PDB entry 3MMB | X-ray diffraction, 2.30 A resolution | chains A and B of the 4 polymer chains in the assembly

== Chain A ==
Protein: Sulfite reductase, dissimilatory-type subunit alpha
Source organism: Archaeoglobus fulgidus
Notes: EC 1.8.99.3
UniProtKB: Q59109 (DSRA_ARCFU); residues 0-417 here correspond to UniProt positions 1-418 (UniProt number = residue number + 1)
Chain sequence (418 residues; numbered 0 to 417; the number before each row is that of its first residue; numbering starts at 0):
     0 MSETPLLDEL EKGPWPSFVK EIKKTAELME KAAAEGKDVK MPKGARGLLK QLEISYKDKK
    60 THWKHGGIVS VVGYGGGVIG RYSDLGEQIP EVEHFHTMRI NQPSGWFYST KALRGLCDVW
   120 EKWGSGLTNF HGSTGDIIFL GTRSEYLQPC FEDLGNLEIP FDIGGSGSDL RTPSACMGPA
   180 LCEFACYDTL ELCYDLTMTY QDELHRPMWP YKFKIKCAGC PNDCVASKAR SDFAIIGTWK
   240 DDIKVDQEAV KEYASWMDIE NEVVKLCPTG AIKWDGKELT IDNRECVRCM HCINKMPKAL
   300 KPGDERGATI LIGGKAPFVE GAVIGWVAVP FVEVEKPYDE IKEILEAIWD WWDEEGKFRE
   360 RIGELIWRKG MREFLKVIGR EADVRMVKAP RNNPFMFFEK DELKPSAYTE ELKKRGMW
Unresolved in the structure: 0
Ion coordination: 4Fe-4S cluster Fe site 1: Cys175, Cys181, Cys219, Cys223; siroheme Fe near Cys223 (its only coordinating residue here); 4Fe-4S cluster Fe site 2: Cys266, Cys285, Cys288, Cys291
Residues lining bound ligands:
  - hydrosulfuric acid (H2S): Arg98, Arg170, Lys211
  - 4Fe-4S cluster (SF4), molecule 1: Cys175, Met176, Gly177, Cys181, Phe183, Ala184, Ala217, Gly218, Cys219, Asn221, Asp222, Cys223
  - 4Fe-4S cluster (SF4), molecule 2: Ile242, Cys266, Pro267, Thr268, Ile271, Ile280, Cys285, Val286, Arg287, Cys288, Met289, His290, Cys291
  - siroheme (SRM), molecule 1: Ile78, Arg80, Thr96, Arg98, Asn128, Gly131, Ser132, Thr133, Gly134, Asp135, Ile137, Tyr210, Lys211, Lys213, Lys215, Arg229, Lys314, Ala315, Pro316, Phe317, Arg358, Arg360
  - siroheme (SRM), molecule 2: Trp105, Cys175, Met176, Cys181, Glu182, Phe183, Asn221, Asp222, Cys223, Val224, Ala225, Asn293

== Chain B ==
Protein: Sulfite reductase, dissimilatory-type subunit beta
Source organism: Archaeoglobus fulgidus
Notes: EC 1.8.99.3
UniProtKB: Q59110 (DSRB_ARCFU); residues 1-366 here = UniProt positions 1-366
Chain sequence (366 residues; each row starts with the number of its first residue):
     1 MVVEGVKTDF GPPYFRDLLH PVIAKNYGKW KYHEVVKPGV IKRVAESGDV IYVVRFGTPR
    61 LLSIYTVREL CDIADKYSDG YLRWTSRNNV EFFVTDESKI DDLINEVQER VGFPCGGTWD
   121 AVKGEYGLSN IVHTQGWIHC HTPAIDASGI VKAVMDELYE YFTDHKLPAM CRISLACCAN
   181 MCGAVHASDI AIVGIHRTPP IPNDEAIRKT CEIPSTVAAC PTGALKPDMK NKTIKVDVEK
   241 CMYCGNCYTM CPGMPLFDPE NDGAAIMVGG KLSEARRMPE LSKVVVPWVP NEPPRWPTLV
   301 KYVKQILEAW AANANKHERL IEWVDRIGWE RFFELTGLEF TQHLIDDYRI TPYFYSEFRA
   361 STQFKW
Unresolved in the structure: 1-3
Swiss-Prot annotation at these positions:
  - binding site ([4Fe-4S] cluster): Cys140, Cys177, Cys178, Cys182, Cys220, Cys241, Cys244, Cys247
  - binding site (siroheme): Cys182
Disulfide bonds: Cys211-Cys251
Ion coordination: 4Fe-4S cluster Fe site 1: Cys140, Cys178, Cys182; siroheme Fe: Cys182 (together with hydrosulfuric acid); 4Fe-4S cluster Fe site 2: Cys220, Cys241, Cys244, Cys247
Residues lining bound ligands:
  - 4Fe-4S cluster (SF4), molecule 1: Thr134, Gln135, Gly136, Cys140, Thr142, Pro143, Ala176, Cys177, Cys178, Asn180, Met181, Cys182
  - 4Fe-4S cluster (SF4), molecule 2: Pro200, Ala219, Cys220, Pro221, Thr222, Ala224, Leu225, Val236, Cys241, Met242, Tyr243, Cys244, Gly245, Asn246, Cys247, Leu256
  - siroheme (SRM), molecule 1: His33, Val35, Ile41, Arg43, Arg55, Arg83, Thr85, Ser86, Arg87, Asn89, Glu91, Gly117, Thr118, Trp119, Ala121, Tyr126, Ser129, Met170, Arg172, Ala187, Lys271, Leu272, Ser273, Ala275, Arg276, Arg319
  - siroheme (SRM), molecule 2: Arg60, Thr134, Gln135, His139, Cys140, His141, Thr142, Asn180, Cys182, Gly183, Thr249

== Chain A / chain B interface ==
Residue-residue contacts (291; chain A residue first):
  Leu5(A) - Pro294(B)
  Glu8(A) - Pro294(B)
  Glu8(A) - Arg295(B)  hydrogen bond (backbone-side chain)
  Leu9(A) - Gly149(B)
  Leu9(A) - Lys152(B)
  Leu9(A) - Pro294(B)
  Leu9(A) - Arg295(B)
  Lys11(A) - Lys152(B)  hydrogen bond (backbone-side chain)
  Lys11(A) - Asp156(B)
  Lys11(A) - Arg295(B)  hydrogen bond (backbone-side chain)
  Gly12(A) - Lys152(B)  hydrogen bond (backbone-side chain)
  Gly12(A) - Asp156(B)
  Pro13(A) - Asp156(B)
  Pro13(A) - Tyr159(B)  hydrophobic
  Trp14(A) - Gly57(B)
  Trp14(A) - Thr58(B)
  Trp14(A) - Asn130(B)
  Trp14(A) - Lys152(B)  hydrogen bond (backbone-side chain)
  Trp14(A) - Met155(B)  hydrophobic
  Trp14(A) - Asp156(B)  hydrogen bond (backbone-side chain)
  Trp14(A) - Tyr159(B)
  Trp14(A) - Phe162(B)  hydrophobic
  Pro15(A) - Pro59(B)
  Pro15(A) - Gly112(B)
  Pro15(A) - Phe113(B)  hydrophobic
  Pro15(A) - Pro114(B)
  Phe17(A) - Ser148(B)
  Lys19(A) - Val111(B)
  Glu20(A) - Pro59(B)
  Glu20(A) - Leu61(B)
  Glu20(A) - Leu62(B)
  Glu20(A) - Ser63(B)  hydrogen bond (side chain-backbone)
  Glu20(A) - Thr66(B)  hydrogen bond
  Glu20(A) - Phe113(B)
  Lys23(A) - Ser63(B)
  Lys23(A) - Thr66(B)  hydrogen bond
  Lys23(A) - Glu69(B)  salt bridge
  Thr24(A) - Ser63(B)  hydrogen bond
  Leu27(A) - Tyr65(B)  hydrogen bond (backbone-side chain)
  Met28(A) - Tyr65(B)  hydrogen bond (backbone-side chain)
  Leu47(A) - Ile138(B)
  Leu51(A) - Trp137(B)
  Leu51(A) - Ile138(B)
  Ser54(A) - Trp137(B)
  Tyr55(A) - Trp137(B)  hydrophobic
  Tyr55(A) - Asp146(B)  hydrogen bond
  Tyr55(A) - Gly149(B)  hydrogen bond (side chain-backbone)
  Tyr55(A) - Pro293(B)
  Asp57(A) - Pro259(B)
  Lys58(A) - Trp137(B)
  Lys58(A) - Pro259(B)
  Lys58(A) - Glu260(B)  salt bridge
  Lys58(A) - Pro293(B)
  Lys59(A) - Trp137(B)
  Lys59(A) - Pro259(B)
  Thr60(A) - Trp137(B)
  Thr60(A) - Cys140(B)  hydrogen bond (side chain-backbone)
  Thr60(A) - His141(B)
  Thr60(A) - Pro143(B)
  Thr60(A) - Phe257(B)
  Trp62(A) - Trp137(B)  hydrogen bond (side chain-backbone)
  Trp62(A) - Ile138(B)  hydrogen bond (side chain-backbone)
  Trp62(A) - His139(B)
  Trp62(A) - Cys140(B)
  Trp62(A) - His141(B)
  Lys63(A) - His141(B)
  His64(A) - His141(B)
  His64(A) - Tyr248(B)  hydrogen bond (side chain-backbone)
  His64(A) - Thr249(B)  hydrogen bond (side chain-backbone)
  His64(A) - Pro252(B)
  Tyr73(A) - Thr8(B)
  Tyr73(A) - Asp9(B)  hydrogen bond (side chain-backbone)
  Arg80(A) - His139(B)  hydrogen bond (side chain-backbone)
  Arg80(A) - His141(B)  hydrogen bond
  Phe94(A) - His139(B)  hydrogen bond (backbone-side chain)
  Thr96(A) - His139(B)
  Asn100(A) - Pro12(B)
  Gln101(A) - Pro12(B)
  Pro102(A) - Pro13(B)  hydrophobic
  Pro102(A) - Leu18(B)  hydrophobic
  Ser103(A) - Phe15(B)
  Gly104(A) - Arg83(B)  hydrogen bond (backbone-side chain)
  Gly104(A) - Trp84(B)
  Trp105(A) - Arg83(B)
  Trp105(A) - Trp84(B)  hydrogen bond (backbone-backbone)
  Trp105(A) - Ser86(B)
  Phe106(A) - Leu18(B)
  Phe106(A) - Leu19(B)  hydrophobic
  Phe106(A) - Leu82(B)
  Phe106(A) - Arg83(B)
  Phe106(A) - Phe93(B)  hydrophobic
  Tyr107(A) - Leu18(B)
  Tyr107(A) - Tyr81(B)
  Tyr107(A) - Leu82(B)  hydrogen bond (backbone-backbone)
  Tyr107(A) - Trp84(B)  hydrophobic
  Ser108(A) - Leu18(B)
  Ser108(A) - Gly80(B)
  Ser108(A) - Tyr81(B)
  Thr109(A) - Cys71(B)
  Thr109(A) - Ala74(B)
  Thr109(A) - Asp75(B)  hydrogen bond
  Thr109(A) - Gly80(B)  hydrogen bond (backbone-backbone)
  Leu112(A) - Val67(B)  hydrophobic
  Leu112(A) - Cys71(B)  hydrophobic
  Leu112(A) - Leu82(B)  hydrophobic
  Leu112(A) - Trp84(B)  hydrophobic
  Arg113(A) - Cys71(B)  hydrogen bond (side chain-backbone)
  Arg113(A) - Asp72(B)  salt bridge
  Arg113(A) - Asp75(B)  salt bridge
  Cys116(A) - Ile64(B)
  Cys116(A) - Val67(B)  hydrophobic
  Cys116(A) - Arg68(B)
  Asp117(A) - Arg68(B)  salt bridge
  Glu120(A) - Ile64(B)
  Glu120(A) - Tyr65(B)  hydrogen bond
  Glu120(A) - Arg68(B)  salt bridge
  Gly125(A) - Ser63(B)
  Gly125(A) - Ile64(B)  hydrogen bond (backbone-backbone)
  Leu126(A) - Leu62(B)
  Thr127(A) - Arg60(B)
  Thr127(A) - Leu61(B)
  Thr127(A) - Leu62(B)  hydrogen bond (backbone-backbone)
  Thr127(A) - Ile64(B)
  Asn128(A) - Arg60(B)
  Asn128(A) - Leu61(B)
  Asn128(A) - Gln135(B)  hydrogen bond
  Phe129(A) - Arg60(B)  hydrogen bond (backbone-backbone)
  Phe129(A) - Val67(B)  hydrophobic
  Phe129(A) - Trp84(B)
  Phe129(A) - Asn88(B)
  His130(A) - Arg60(B)
  His130(A) - Trp84(B)
  His130(A) - Asn88(B)  hydrogen bond (backbone-side chain)
  Ser132(A) - Cys182(B)  hydrogen bond (side chain-backbone)
  Ser132(A) - Gly183(B)
  Leu139(A) - Leu61(B)  hydrophobic
  Leu139(A) - Gln135(B)
  Leu139(A) - His139(B)
  Gln147(A) - Val6(B)
  Phe150(A) - Val6(B)  hydrophobic
  Phe150(A) - Lys7(B)
  Glu151(A) - Val6(B)
  Gly154(A) - Lys7(B)
  Gly154(A) - Phe10(B)
  Asn155(A) - Lys7(B)  hydrogen bond
  Ile158(A) - Pro13(B)  hydrophobic
  Pro159(A) - Phe10(B)  hydrophobic
  Pro159(A) - Pro13(B)
  Phe160(A) - Phe10(B)
  Phe160(A) - Pro13(B)
  Asp161(A) - Asp9(B)  hydrogen bond (side chain-backbone)
  Asp161(A) - Phe10(B)  hydrogen bond (side chain-backbone)
  Asp161(A) - Gly11(B)  hydrogen bond (side chain-backbone)
  Met176(A) - Arg43(B)
  Met176(A) - Arg83(B)
  Pro178(A) - Tyr27(B)
  Pro178(A) - Gly28(B)  hydrogen bond (backbone-backbone)
  Pro178(A) - Trp30(B)  hydrogen bond (backbone-side chain)
  Ala179(A) - Ile23(B)
  Ala179(A) - Tyr27(B)  hydrophobic
  Ala179(A) - Trp30(B)  hydrogen bond (backbone-side chain)
  Leu180(A) - Ile23(B)  hydrophobic
  Leu180(A) - Trp30(B)
  Leu180(A) - Arg43(B)
  Leu180(A) - Arg83(B)
  Glu182(A) - Trp30(B)
  Glu182(A) - Lys31(B)
  Glu182(A) - Tyr32(B)
  Glu182(A) - His33(B)  salt bridge
  Glu182(A) - Arg43(B)  salt bridge
  Phe183(A) - His33(B)
  Asp187(A) - Arg16(B)  salt bridge
  Asp187(A) - Tyr27(B)  hydrogen bond
  Leu189(A) - Phe15(B)
  Leu189(A) - Tyr27(B)
  Glu190(A) - Tyr14(B)  hydrogen bond
  Glu190(A) - Phe15(B)
  Glu190(A) - Arg16(B)  salt bridge
  Tyr193(A) - Pro12(B)
  Tyr193(A) - Tyr14(B)  hydrophobic
  Thr196(A) - Pro12(B)
  Met197(A) - Phe10(B)
  Gln200(A) - Asp9(B)
  Gln200(A) - Phe10(B)
  Gln200(A) - Gly11(B)  hydrogen bond (side chain-backbone)
  Asp201(A) - Asp9(B)
  His204(A) - Asp9(B)
  Arg205(A) - Thr8(B)
  Arg205(A) - Asp9(B)  salt bridge
  Pro220(A) - Ser273(B)
  Pro220(A) - Glu274(B)
  Pro220(A) - Thr362(B)
  Asn221(A) - Ser273(B)
  Cys223(A) - Ser86(B)  hydrogen bond (backbone-side chain)
  Val224(A) - Ser86(B)
  Ala225(A) - Ala184(B)  hydrophobic
  Ala225(A) - Leu272(B)  hydrophobic
  Lys227(A) - Leu272(B)  hydrogen bond (side chain-backbone)
  Lys227(A) - Glu274(B)  salt bridge
  Lys227(A) - Pro279(B)
  Ala228(A) - His186(B)  hydrogen bond (backbone-side chain)
  Ala228(A) - Leu272(B)  hydrophobic
  Arg229(A) - Ser86(B)
  Ile235(A) - Thr362(B)
  Trp238(A) - Trp366(B)  hydrogen bond (backbone-side chain)
  Lys239(A) - Trp366(B)
  Tyr252(A) - Val122(B)  hydrophobic
  Trp255(A) - Val122(B)  hydrophobic
  Met256(A) - Val122(B)  hydrophobic
  Glu261(A) - Lys316(B)  salt bridge
  Glu261(A) - His317(B)  salt bridge
  Leu265(A) - Arg276(B)
  Leu265(A) - His317(B)
  Pro267(A) - Arg276(B)
  Arg283(A) - Lys365(B)
  Glu284(A) - Lys365(B)  salt bridge
  Cys285(A) - Phe364(B)
  Cys285(A) - Lys365(B)
  Val286(A) - Thr362(B)
  Val286(A) - Gln363(B)
  Val286(A) - Phe364(B)
  Arg287(A) - Thr362(B)  hydrogen bond (side chain-backbone)
  Arg287(A) - Phe364(B)  hydrogen bond (side chain-backbone)
  Arg287(A) - Trp366(B)
  Cys288(A) - Glu274(B)
  Cys288(A) - Ala275(B)  hydrogen bond (backbone-backbone)
  Cys288(A) - Arg276(B)
  Cys288(A) - Gln363(B)
  His290(A) - Arg276(B)
  Asn293(A) - Ala121(B)
  Asn293(A) - Val122(B)
  Lys294(A) - Ala121(B)  hydrogen bond (side chain-backbone)
  Lys294(A) - Val122(B)  hydrogen bond (side chain-backbone)
  Lys294(A) - His317(B)  hydrogen bond
  Pro296(A) - His33(B)
  Pro296(A) - Val122(B)
  Lys297(A) - Tyr32(B)
  Lys297(A) - Glu34(B)  salt bridge
  Leu310(A) - Thr362(B)
  Lys314(A) - His186(B)  hydrogen bond (backbone-side chain)
  Ala315(A) - Asn180(B)
  Pro316(A) - Ala179(B)
  Pro316(A) - Met181(B)
  Phe317(A) - Asn180(B)
  Phe317(A) - Cys244(B)
  Phe317(A) - Asn246(B)
  Val318(A) - Pro221(B)
  Val318(A) - Tyr348(B)  hydrogen bond (backbone-side chain)
  Glu319(A) - Thr351(B)  hydrogen bond (backbone-side chain)
  Gly320(A) - Thr351(B)
  Ala321(A) - His186(B)
  Ala321(A) - Leu281(B)  hydrophobic
  Val322(A) - Tyr355(B)  hydrophobic
  Ile323(A) - Pro279(B)  hydrophobic
  Ile323(A) - Glu280(B)
  Ile323(A) - Leu281(B)
  Ile323(A) - Tyr355(B)  hydrogen bond (backbone-side chain)
  Ile323(A) - Ala360(B)
  Gly324(A) - Ala360(B)
  Gly324(A) - Ser361(B)
  Trp325(A) - Tyr355(B)  hydrophobic
  Trp325(A) - Phe358(B)
  Trp325(A) - Arg359(B)
  Trp325(A) - Ala360(B)  hydrophobic
  Val326(A) - Arg359(B)  hydrogen bond (backbone-backbone)
  Val326(A) - Ser361(B)
  Pro329(A) - Phe364(B)  hydrophobic
  Phe330(A) - Trp366(B)  hydrophobic
  Phe357(A) - Ser215(B)
  Arg358(A) - Met250(B)  hydrogen bond
  Trp366(A) - Pro352(B)
  Trp366(A) - Phe354(B)
  Trp366(A) - Tyr355(B)  hydrophobic
  Arg384(A) - Arg359(B)  hydrogen bond (backbone-side chain)
  Arg384(A) - Phe364(B)
  Arg384(A) - Lys365(B)  hydrogen bond (side chain-backbone)
  Arg384(A) - Trp366(B)  hydrogen bond (side chain-backbone)
  Met385(A) - Phe358(B)
  Met385(A) - Arg359(B)  hydrogen bond (backbone-backbone)
  Val386(A) - Glu357(B)
  Val386(A) - Arg359(B)  hydrogen bond (backbone-side chain)
  Lys387(A) - Met278(B)
  Lys387(A) - Ser356(B)
  Lys387(A) - Glu357(B)  hydrogen bond (backbone-backbone)
  Lys387(A) - Phe358(B)
  Lys387(A) - Arg359(B)
  Ala388(A) - Glu357(B)  hydrogen bond (backbone-backbone)
  Pro389(A) - Glu357(B)
  Arg390(A) - Glu357(B)
  Asn391(A) - Tyr353(B)
  Asn391(A) - Glu357(B)  hydrogen bond (backbone-side chain)
Other interface residues (no listed pair), chain A (147 interface residues in all): Ser16, Ile21, Ala31, Val71, His95, Ala111, Trp119, Ile137, Cys181, Thr268, Lys300, Thr308, Met370, Val383
Other interface residues (no listed pair), chain B (129 interface residues in all): Glu46, Val53, Thr85, Lys123, Thr134, Ala187, Ala219, Cys251, Asn291, Trp296, Ile350

== In short ==
147 residues of chain A face 129 of chain B across their interface, with 70 hydrogen bonds and 16 salt
bridges. Among the polar pairs are Lys23(A)-Glu69(B), Lys58(A)-Glu260(B) and Arg113(A)-Asp72(B). Siroheme is
bound between chain A and chain B.
Here chain A is Sulfite reductase, dissimilatory-type subunit alpha and chain B is Sulfite reductase,
dissimilatory-type subunit beta, both from Archaeoglobus fulgidus. Entry 3MMB (Dissimilatory sulfite reductase
in complex with the endproduct sulfide) was determined by X-ray diffraction, deposited together with 3MM5,
3MM6, 3MM7, 3MM8, 3MM9 and 3MMA.
